Entry 1H3T (X-ray diffraction, 2.40 A resolution); this record covers chains A and B.

== Chain A (and B) ==
Molecule: Ig gamma-1 chain C region
Source organism: Homo sapiens
Notes: fragment: ch2, ch3, residues 225-447; chain B of this document is another copy of the same molecule, construct and numbering; everything in this record applies to it too
Chain sequence (223 residues; numbered 225 to 447; the number before each row is that of its first residue):
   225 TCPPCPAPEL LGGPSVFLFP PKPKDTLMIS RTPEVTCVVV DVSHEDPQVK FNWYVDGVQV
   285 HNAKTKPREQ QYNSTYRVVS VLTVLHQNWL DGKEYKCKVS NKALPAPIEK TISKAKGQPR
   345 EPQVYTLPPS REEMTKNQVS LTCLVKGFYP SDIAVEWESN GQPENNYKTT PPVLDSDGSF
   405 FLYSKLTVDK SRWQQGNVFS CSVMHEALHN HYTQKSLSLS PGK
Disordered / not traced: 225-237, 446-447 (chain B: 225-237, 269-271, 273, 296, 445-447)
Disulfide bonds: Cys261-Cys321, Cys367-Cys425
Covalent attachments: glycan linked to Asn297

== How chain A and chain B interact ==
Contacting residue pairs (50):
  Val348(A) - Glu356(B)
  Tyr349(A) - Ser354(B)
  Tyr349(A) - Glu356(B)
  Tyr349(A) - Glu357(B)
  Tyr349(A) - Lys360(B)
  Thr350(A) - Ser354(B)
  Leu351(A) - Leu351(B)  hydrophobic
  Leu351(A) - Pro352(B)
  Leu351(A) - Ser354(B)
  Leu351(A) - Thr366(B)
  Pro352(A) - Leu351(B)
  Ser354(A) - Tyr349(B)
  Ser354(A) - Leu351(B)
  Glu356(A) - Tyr349(B)
  Glu357(A) - Tyr349(B)
  Glu357(A) - Lys370(B)  salt bridge
  Lys360(A) - Gln347(B)
  Ser364(A) - Leu368(B)
  Ser364(A) - Lys370(B)
  Thr366(A) - Leu351(B)
  Thr366(A) - Tyr407(B)  hydrogen bond
  Leu368(A) - Ser364(B)
  Leu368(A) - Lys409(B)
  Lys370(A) - Ser364(B)
  Asn390(A) - Ser400(B)  hydrogen bond
  Lys392(A) - Leu398(B)
  Lys392(A) - Asp399(B)
  Lys392(A) - Ser400(B)
  Lys392(A) - Phe405(B)
  Thr394(A) - Thr394(B)
  Thr394(A) - Val397(B)
  Thr394(A) - Phe405(B)
  Pro395(A) - Pro395(B)  hydrophobic
  Pro395(A) - Val397(B)
  Val397(A) - Thr394(B)
  Val397(A) - Pro395(B)
  Leu398(A) - Lys392(B)
  Asp399(A) - Lys392(B)
  Asp399(A) - Lys409(B)  salt bridge
  Ser400(A) - Asn390(B)  hydrogen bond
  Ser400(A) - Lys392(B)
  Phe405(A) - Lys392(B)
  Phe405(A) - Thr394(B)
  Phe405(A) - Lys409(B)
  Tyr407(A) - Thr366(B)  hydrogen bond
  Tyr407(A) - Tyr407(B)  hydrophobic
  Tyr407(A) - Lys409(B)
  Lys409(A) - Asp399(B)  salt bridge
  Lys409(A) - Phe405(B)
  Lys409(A) - Tyr407(B)
Other interface residues (no listed pair), chain A (28 interface residues in all): Pro353, Thr393, Ser408, Lys439
Other interface residues (no listed pair), chain B (27 interface residues in all): Thr350, Pro353, Thr393, Ser408

== Summary ==
The interface between chain A and chain B involves 28 residues on one side and 27 on the other, with 4
hydrogen bonds and 3 salt bridges. Polar contacts include Glu357(A)-Lys370(B), Asp399(A)-Lys409(B) and
Thr366(A)-Tyr407(B).
Both chains are Ig gamma-1 chain C region (Homo sapiens). Entry 1H3T (Crystal structure of the human igg1
fc-fragment,glycoform (mn2f)2) was determined by X-ray diffraction, deposited together with 1H3U, 1H3V, 1H3W,
1H3Y and 1H3X.
